PDB entry 6QCM | electron microscopy, 4.21 A resolution (low resolution: residue-level contacts below are approximate; hydrogen-bond / salt-bridge calls are withheld) | chains A and C of the 60 polymer chains in the assembly

Chain A (and C):
Molecule: RsbS protein
Organism: Listeria monocytogenes EGD-e
Notes: chain C of this document is another copy of the same molecule, construct and numbering; everything in this record applies to it too
UniProtKB: Q92DC5 (Q92DC5_LISMO); residue numbers follow UniProt; this construct covers 1-118
Amino-acid sequence (118 residues; row label = number of the first residue in the row):
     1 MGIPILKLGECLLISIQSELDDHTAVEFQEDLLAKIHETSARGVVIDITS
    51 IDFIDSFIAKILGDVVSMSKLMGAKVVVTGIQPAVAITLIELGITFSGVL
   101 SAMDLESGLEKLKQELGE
Reported in the primary citation:
  - post-translational modification sites: S56 (citing earlier work)
  - mutagenesis - S56A: abolished growth

How chain A and chain C interact:
Pairs across the interface (25):
  M1(A) - Q17(C)
  G2(A) - Q17(C)
  I3(A) - Q17(C)
  P4(A) - Q17(C)
  L6(A) - L13(C)
  L6(A) - S15(C)
  L6(A) - L105(C)
  K7(A) - L105(C)
  K7(A) - E106(C)
  L8(A) - L8(C)
  L8(A) - L13(C)
  L8(A) - L105(C)
  L8(A) - L109(C)
  G9(A) - E106(C)
  E10(A) - E106(C)
  S15(A) - I5(C)
  I16(A) - I5(C)
  Q17(A) - G2(C)
  Q17(A) - I3(C)
  T49(A) - I5(C)
  S50(A) - I5(C)
  L105(A) - K7(C)
  L105(A) - L8(C)
  E106(A) - G9(C)
  L109(A) - L8(C)
Also at the interface, not in a pair above, chain A (19 interface residues in all): L13, D47
Also at the interface, not in a pair above, chain C (14 interface residues in all): M1, P4

In short:
19 residues of chain A face 14 of chain C across their interface. From the paper: S56A of chain A abolishes
growth; a modification site at S56(A).
Both chains are RsbS protein (Listeria monocytogenes EGD-e). Entry 6QCM (Cryo em structure of the Listeria
stressosome) was determined by electron microscopy.
